5VKC - chains A and B; structure by X-ray diffraction, 2.31 A resolution.

== Chain A (and B) ==
Molecule: Induced myeloid leukemia cell differentiation protein Mcl-1
Source organism: Homo sapiens
Notes: chain B of this document is another copy of the same molecule, construct and numbering; everything in this record applies to it too
UniProt: Q07820 (MCL1_HUMAN); residues 174-326 here = UniProt positions 174-326
Chain sequence (157 residues; row label = number of the first residue in the row):
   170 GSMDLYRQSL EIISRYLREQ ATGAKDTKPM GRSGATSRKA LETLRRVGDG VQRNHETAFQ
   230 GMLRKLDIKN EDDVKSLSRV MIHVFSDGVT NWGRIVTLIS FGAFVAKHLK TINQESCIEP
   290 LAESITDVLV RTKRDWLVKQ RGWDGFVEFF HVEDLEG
Not modelled in the structure: 170-171, 195-201, 323-326
Differences from the reference sequence: expression tag (170-173)
UniProt features mapped onto this chain:
  - motif: Ala209 to Asn223 (BH3), His252 to Ala272 (BH1), Asp304 to Phe319 (BH2)
  - cross-link (Glycyl lysine isopeptide (Lys-Gly)): Lys194 (interchain with G-Cter in ubiquitin), Lys197 (interchain with G-Cter in ubiquitin)
Bound ions: Zn2+ site 1: His224, Glu288; Zn2+ site 2: Asp241 (shared with Asp242(B) of chain B); Zn2+ site 3: Asp242 (shared with Asp241(B) of chain B); Zn2+ site 4: His252, Asp256; Zn2+ site 5: His252 (shared with Glu292(B), Asp296(B) of chain B); Zn2+ site 6: Glu292, Asp296 (shared with His252(B) of chain B); Zn2+ site 7: His320 (together with 9EA)
Small-molecule neighbours: 9EA (7-(3-{[4-(4-acetylpiperazin-1-yl)phenoxy]methyl}-1,5-dimethyl-1H-pyrazol-4-yl)-3-{3-[(naphthalen-1-yl)oxy]propyl}-1-[(pyridin-3-yl)methyl]-1H-indole-2-carboxylic acid): Val220, His224, Ala227, Phe228, Met231, Leu235, Leu246, Val249, Met250, Val253, Phe254, Gly262, Arg263, Thr266, Leu267, Phe270, Gly271, Val274, Leu290, Ile294, Phe319

== How chain A and chain B interact ==
Pairs across the interface - 5 pairs, chain A then chain B:
  Glu317(A) - Lys234(B)  salt bridge
  Val321(A) - Met231(B)  hydrophobic
  Val321(A) - Val249(B)  hydrophobic
  Val321(A) - Val253(B)  hydrophobic
  Glu322(A) - His252(B)
Also at the interface, not in a pair above, chain A (4 interface residues in all): His320

== Summary ==
4 residues of chain A face 5 of chain B across their interface, with 1 salt bridge. The salt-bridged pair is
Glu317(A)-Lys234(B). Bound to chain A: compound 9EA. His224(A) and Glu288(A) coordinate Zn2+ site 1. His252(A)
and Asp256(A) coordinate Zn2+ site 4.
Chain A and chain B are both Induced myeloid leukemia cell differentiation protein Mcl-1 (Homo sapiens); the
structure, Crystal structure of MCL-1 in complex with a BIM competitive inhibitor, was determined by X-ray
diffraction together with 6B4L and 6B4U from the same study.
